PDB entry 2KBM | solution NMR | chains X and A of the 4 polymer chains in the assembly

== Chain X ==
Name: F-actin-capping protein subunit alpha-2
From: Rattus norvegicus
Reference sequence: Q3T1K5 (CAZA2_RAT); residues 1-12 here correspond to UniProt positions 265-276 (UniProt number = residue number + 264)
Chain sequence (12 residues; each row starts with the number of its first residue):
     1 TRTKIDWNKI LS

== Chain A ==
Name: Protein S100-A1
From: Rattus norvegicus
Reference sequence: P35467 (S10A1_RAT); residues 1-93 here correspond to UniProt positions 2-94 (UniProt number = residue number + 1)
Chain sequence (93 residues; row label = number of the first residue in the row):
     1 GSELETAMET LINVFHAHSG KEGDKYKLSK KELKDLLQTE LSSFLDVQKD ADAVDKIMKE
    61 LDENGDGEVD FQEFVVLVAA LTVACNNFFW ENS
Curated features (UniProtKB/Swiss-Prot):
  - binding site (Ca(2+)): Lys27, Glu32, Asp62, Asn64, Asp66, Glu68, Glu73
  - modified residue: Cys85 (S-nitrosocysteine)
Bound ions: Ca2+ site 1: Ser19, Asp24, Lys27, Glu32; Ca2+ site 2: Leu61, Asp62, Asp66, Glu68, Glu73

== Interface between chain X and chain A ==
Residue-residue contacts (21):
  Lys4(X) - Lys49(A)
  Ile5(X) - Phe44(A)
  Ile5(X) - Leu45(A)
  Ile5(X) - Asp46(A)
  Ile5(X) - Lys49(A)
  Ile5(X) - Asp50(A)
  Asp6(X) - Asp46(A)
  Trp7(X) - Phe44(A)
  Trp7(X) - Asp46(A)
  Trp7(X) - Leu81(A)
  Trp7(X) - Ala84(A)
  Trp7(X) - Cys85(A)
  Asn8(X) - Asp46(A)
  Asn8(X) - Ile57(A)
  Ile10(X) - Ala84(A)
  Leu11(X) - Ile57(A)
  Leu11(X) - Glu60(A)
  Leu11(X) - Leu77(A)
  Leu11(X) - Ala80(A)
  Ser12(X) - Lys56(A)
  Ser12(X) - Glu60(A)
Also at the interface, not in a pair above, chain X (10 interface residues in all): Thr3, Lys9
Also at the interface, not in a pair above, chain A (16 interface residues in all): Ser43, Ala53, Thr82

== Overview ==
10 residues of chain X and 16 residues of chain A are in contact. Ser19(A), Asp24(A), Lys27(A) and Glu32(A)
form the Ca2+ site 1. The Ca2+ site 2 is built by Leu61(A), Asp62(A), Asp66(A), Glu68(A) and Glu73(A). UniProt
lists 7 Ca2+-binding residues on chain A.
Here chain X is F-actin-capping protein subunit alpha-2 and chain A is Protein S100-A1, both from Rattus
norvegicus. Entry 2KBM (Ca-S100A1 interacting with TRTK12) was determined by solution NMR.
